PDB entry 6CND | electron microscopy, 4.80 A resolution (low resolution: residue-level contacts below are approximate; hydrogen-bond / salt-bridge calls are withheld) | chains S and X of the 21 polymer chains in the assembly

Chain S:
Molecule: Transcription factor TFIIIB component B''
Organism: Saccharomyces cerevisiae (strain ATCC 204508 / S288c)
UniProt: P46678 (TFC5_YEAST); the construct has insertions or renumbered stretches relative to UniProt, so the offset changes along the chain: -39 to 276 = UniProt 1-316; 360-594 = UniProt 360-594
Amino-acid sequence (594 residues; row label = number of the first residue in the row; note: 40 numbers in that range are skipped by the numbering (no residue carries them; nothing is unmodelled there); numbers below 1 keep their minus sign (Met-39 is residue -39); X marks 43 residues of unknown identity (built as UNK)):
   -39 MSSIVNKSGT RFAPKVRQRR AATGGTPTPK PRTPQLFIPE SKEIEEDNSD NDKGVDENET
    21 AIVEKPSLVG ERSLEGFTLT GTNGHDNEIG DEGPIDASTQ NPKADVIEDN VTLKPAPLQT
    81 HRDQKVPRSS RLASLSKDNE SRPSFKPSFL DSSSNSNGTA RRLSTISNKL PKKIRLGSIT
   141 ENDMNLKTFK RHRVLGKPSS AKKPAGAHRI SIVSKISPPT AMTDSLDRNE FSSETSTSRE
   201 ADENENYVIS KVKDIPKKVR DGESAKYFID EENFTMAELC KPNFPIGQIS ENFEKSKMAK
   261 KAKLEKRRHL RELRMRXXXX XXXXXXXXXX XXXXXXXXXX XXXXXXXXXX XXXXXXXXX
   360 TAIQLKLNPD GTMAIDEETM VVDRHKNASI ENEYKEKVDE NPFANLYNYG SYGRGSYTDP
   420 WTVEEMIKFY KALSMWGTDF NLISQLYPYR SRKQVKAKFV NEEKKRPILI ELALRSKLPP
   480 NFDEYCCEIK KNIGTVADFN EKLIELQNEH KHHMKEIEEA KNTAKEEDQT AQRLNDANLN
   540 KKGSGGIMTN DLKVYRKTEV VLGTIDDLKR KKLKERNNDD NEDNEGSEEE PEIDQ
Disordered / not traced: -39 to 276, 534-594
UniProt features mapped onto this chain:
  - modified residue (Phosphoserine): Ser9, Ser138

Chain X:
Molecule: 71-nt DNA strand
Sequence (71 nucleotides; each row starts with the number of its first residue):
     1 TTTTCAACAT ATATTAGTAA TACTTTTTCT GTAAAAGTGA CACAAGATAA AATGACTCCA
    61 TGGCCAAGTT G
Disordered / not traced: 32-43, 64-71

Chain S / chain X interface:
Contacting residue pairs (7):
  Arg413(S) with DA11(X); DT12(X)
  Gly414(S) with DA11(X)
  Thr417(S) with DA9(X)
  Ala456(S) with DT10(X)
  Asn460(S) with DC8(X); DA9(X)

Summary:
Chain S and chain X each contribute 5 residues to their interface.
Chain S is Transcription factor TFIIIB component B'' (Saccharomyces cerevisiae (strain ATCC 204508 / S288c))
and chain X is a 71-nt DNA strand; the structure, Yeast RNA polymerase III natural open complex (nOC), was
determined by electron microscopy, deposited together with 6CNB, 6CNC and 6CNF.
